Entry 5UP9 (X-ray diffraction, 2.45 A resolution); this record covers chains B and F of the 6 polymer chains in the assembly.

== Chain B (and F) ==
Protein: Ferritin heavy chain
Organism: Homo sapiens
Notes: EC 1.16.3.1; chain F of this document is another copy of the same molecule, construct and numbering; everything in this record applies to it too
Reference sequence: P02794 (FRIH_HUMAN); residues 1-182 here correspond to UniProt positions 2-183 (UniProt number = residue number + 1)
Sequence (182 residues; each row starts with the number of its first residue):
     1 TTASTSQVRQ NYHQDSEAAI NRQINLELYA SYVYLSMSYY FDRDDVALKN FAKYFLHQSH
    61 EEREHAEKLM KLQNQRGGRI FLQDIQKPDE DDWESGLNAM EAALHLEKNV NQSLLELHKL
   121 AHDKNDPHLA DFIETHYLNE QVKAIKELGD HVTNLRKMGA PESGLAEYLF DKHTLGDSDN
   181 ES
Not modelled in the structure: 1-3, 178-182
Sequence notes: engineered mutation Gln86 (Lys87 in P02794), Glu90 (Cys91 in P02794), Ala102 (Cys103 in P02794), His122 (Thr123 in P02794), Ala130 (Cys131 in P02794)
Curated features (UniProtKB/Swiss-Prot):
  - binding site (Fe cation): Glu27, Glu62, His65, Glu107, Gln141
  - site: Arg22 (Essential for association with cargo receptor NCOA4)
  - modified residue: Thr1 (N-acetylthreonine), Ser178 (Phosphoserine), Ser182 (Phosphoserine)
Bound ions: Zn2+ site 1: Glu27, Glu62, His65; Zn2+ site 2: Glu62, Glu107; Zn2+ site 3: His122 (together with 2,2'-(1,4-phenylene)bis(N-hydroxyacetamide)) (shared with 1 residue of chain A; His122(F) of chain F); Zn2+ site 4: Glu134 (shared with 1 residue of chain A; Glu134(F) of chain F); Zn2+ site 5 near His173 (its only coordinating residue here)

== Interface between chain B and chain F ==
Contacting residue pairs - 26 pairs, chain B then chain F:
  Gln7(B) - Leu104(F)
  Gln7(B) - Lys108(F)  hydrogen bond (backbone-side chain)
  Gln7(B) - Gly149(F)  hydrogen bond (side chain-backbone)
  Gln7(B) - Val152(F)
  Gln7(B) - Thr153(F)  hydrogen bond
  Val8(B) - Lys108(F)
  Val8(B) - Ile145(F)
  Arg9(B) - Lys108(F)  hydrogen bond (backbone-side chain)
  Gln10(B) - Lys108(F)  hydrogen bond (side chain-backbone)
  Gln10(B) - Asn111(F)
  Gln10(B) - Gln112(F)
  Gln10(B) - Ile145(F)
  Asn11(B) - Leu115(F)
  Asn74(B) - Lys146(F)
  Gln75(B) - Val142(F)
  Gln75(B) - Lys143(F)
  Arg76(B) - Val142(F)
  His122(B) - His122(F)  hydrogen bond
  Pro127(B) - Leu115(F)  hydrophobic
  Pro127(B) - His118(F)
  Pro127(B) - Leu138(F)  hydrophobic
  His128(B) - Leu138(F)
  His128(B) - Asn139(F)  hydrogen bond
  His128(B) - Val142(F)
  Asp131(B) - Glu134(F)
  Glu134(B) - Glu134(F)

== In short ==
Chain B and chain F form an interface of 13 and 17 residues respectively; the contacts include 7 hydrogen
bonds. Among the polar pairs are Gln7(B)-Lys108(F), Gln7(B)-Gly149(F) and Gln7(B)-Thr153(F). From UniProt: 5
Fe cation-binding residues on chain B.
Chain B and chain F are both Ferritin heavy chain (Homo sapiens); the structure, Crystal Structure of Zn-bound
Human Heavy-Chain ferritin variant 122H-delta C-star with para-xylenedihydroxamate, was determined by X-ray
diffraction, deposited together with 5UP7, 5UP8 and 5VTD.
